8PCW - chains A and B; structure by X-ray diffraction, 3.54 A resolution.

# Chain A (and B)
Molecule: CRISPR system endoribonuclease Csm6'
From: Streptococcus thermophilus
Notes: EC 3.1.-.-; chain B of this document is another copy of the same molecule, construct and numbering; everything in this record applies to it too
UniProt: A0A0A7HFE6 (CSM6B_STRTR); residues 3-386 here = UniProt positions 3-386
Sequence (390 residues; row label = number of the first residue in the row; numbers below 1 keep their minus sign (Gly-3 is residue -3)):
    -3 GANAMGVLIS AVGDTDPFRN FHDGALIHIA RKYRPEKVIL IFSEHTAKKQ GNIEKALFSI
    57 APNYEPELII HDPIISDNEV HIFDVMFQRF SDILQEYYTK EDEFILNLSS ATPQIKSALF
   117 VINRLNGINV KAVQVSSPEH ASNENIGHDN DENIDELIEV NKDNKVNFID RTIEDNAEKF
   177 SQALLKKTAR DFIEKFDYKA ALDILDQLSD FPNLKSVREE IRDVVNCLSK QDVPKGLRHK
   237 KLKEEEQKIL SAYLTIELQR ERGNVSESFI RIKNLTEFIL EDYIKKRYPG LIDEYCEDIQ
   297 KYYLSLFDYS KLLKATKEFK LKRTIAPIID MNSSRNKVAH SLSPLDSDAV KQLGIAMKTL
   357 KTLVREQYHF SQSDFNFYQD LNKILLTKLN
Unresolved in the structure: -3 to -1, 15-16, 68, 134-148, 289-300, 333-337 (chain B: -3 to 0, 123-124, 135-146, 173-175, 236-237, 289-298, 309-313, 330-335)
Construct notes: expression tag (-3 to 2); variant Ala21 (Ser in A0A0A7HFE6), Lys281 (Glu in A0A0A7HFE6), Gln375 (His in A0A0A7HFE6)
What the authors report for this chain:
  - conformationally variable residues (order/disorder transition): Ser133 to Asn149
  - catalytic residues: Arg331, His336
  - mutagenesis - D80Y, S105W, R331E, H336A: abolished catalytic activity
  - mutagenesis - H336A: unchanged catalytic activity on cA6
  - mutagenesis - S105W: decreased catalytic activity on cA6

# Interface between chain A and chain B
Pairs across the interface (11):
  Asp80(A) - Asp171(B)
  Val81(A) - Asp171(B)
  Lys226(A) - Pro340(B)
  Lys226(A) - Leu341(B)
  Gln227(A) - Leu338(B)
  Gln227(A) - Ser339(B)
  Gln227(A) - Pro340(B)
  Asp228(A) - Pro340(B)
  Ser339(A) - Gln227(B)
  Pro340(A) - Gln227(B)
  Leu341(A) - Gln227(B)  hydrogen bond (backbone-backbone)

# In short
8 residues of chain A face 6 of chain B across their interface; the contacts include 1 hydrogen bond. The
hydrogen-bonded pair Leu341(A)-Gln227(B) is a backbone contact. From the paper: catalytic residues Arg331(A)
and His336(A); D80Y, S105W and R331E of chain A, among others, abolish catalytic activity.
Both chains are CRISPR system endoribonuclease Csm6' (Streptococcus thermophilus). Entry 8PCW (Structure of
Csm6' from Streptococcus thermophilus) was determined by X-ray diffraction, deposited together with 8PE3.
